5JXH - chains A and H; structure by X-ray diffraction, 2.00 A resolution.

# Chain A
Molecule: Furin
From: Homo sapiens
Notes: EC 3.4.21.75
Reference sequence: P09958 (FURIN_HUMAN); residues 108-574 here = UniProt positions 108-574
Amino-acid sequence (482 residues; numbered 108 to 589; the number before each row is that of its first residue):
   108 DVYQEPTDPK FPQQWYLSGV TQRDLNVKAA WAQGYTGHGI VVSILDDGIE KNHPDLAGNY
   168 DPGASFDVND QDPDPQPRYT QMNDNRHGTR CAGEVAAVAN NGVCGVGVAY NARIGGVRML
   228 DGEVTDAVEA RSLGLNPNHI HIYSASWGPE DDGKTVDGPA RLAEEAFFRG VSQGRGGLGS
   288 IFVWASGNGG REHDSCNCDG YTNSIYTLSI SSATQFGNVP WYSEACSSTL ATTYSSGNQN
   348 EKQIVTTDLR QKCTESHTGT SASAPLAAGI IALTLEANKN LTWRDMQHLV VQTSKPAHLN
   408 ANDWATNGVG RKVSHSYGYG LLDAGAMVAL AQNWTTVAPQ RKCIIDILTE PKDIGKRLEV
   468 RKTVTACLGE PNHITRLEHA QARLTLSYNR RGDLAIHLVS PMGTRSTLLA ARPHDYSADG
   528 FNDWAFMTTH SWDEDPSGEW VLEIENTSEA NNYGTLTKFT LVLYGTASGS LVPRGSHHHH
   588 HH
Not modelled in the structure: 108, 582-589
Disulfide bonds: Cys-211/Cys-360, Cys-303/Cys-333, Cys-450/Cys-474
Sequence notes: expression tag (575-589)
Bound ions: Ca2+ site 1: Asp-115, Asp-162, Val-205, Asn-208, Val-210, Gly-212; Ca2+ site 2: Asp-174, Asp-179, Asp-181; Ca2+ site 3: Asp-258, Asp-301, Glu-331; Na+ site 1 near Asp-264 (its only coordinating residue here); Na+ site 2: Ser-279, Gly-284; Na+ site 3: Thr-309, Ser-311, Thr-314; Na+ site 4 near Ser-544 (its only coordinating residue here)
What the authors report for this chain:
  - binding site for 2UC-arg-val-arg-00S (chain H): Ser-253 to Pro-256
  - contacts within the chain: Ser-253/Ser-368 (hydrogen bond)
  - catalytic residues: His-194, Asn-295, Ser-368

# Chain H
Molecule: 2UC-arg-val-arg-00S
Amino-acid sequence (5 residues; numbered 1 to 5; the number before each row is that of its first residue):
     1 XRVRX
Modified positions: 2UC (1-[3-(2-oxoethyl)benzyl]guanidine) at position 1; 00S (4-(aminomethyl)benzenecarboximidamide) at position 5

# Interface between chain A and chain H
Pairs across the interface (37; chain A residue first):
  Asp-154(A) / Arg-4(H)  salt bridge
  Asp-191(A) / Arg-4(H)  hydrogen bond (backbone-side chain)
  Asn-192(A) / Arg-4(H)  hydrogen bond
  His-194(A) / Arg-4(H)
  His-194(A) / 00S_5(H)
  Leu-227(A) / Arg-4(H)
  Val-231(A) / 2UC_1(H)
  Val-231(A) / Arg-2(H)
  Thr-232(A) / 2UC_1(H)
  Asp-233(A) / 2UC_1(H)
  Glu-236(A) / 2UC_1(H)
  Glu-236(A) / Arg-2(H)  salt bridge
  Ser-253(A) / Arg-4(H)
  Ser-253(A) / 00S_5(H)
  Trp-254(A) / Val-3(H)
  Trp-254(A) / 00S_5(H)
  Gly-255(A) / Arg-2(H)
  Gly-255(A) / Val-3(H)  hydrogen bond (backbone-backbone)
  Gly-255(A) / 00S_5(H)
  Pro-256(A) / 2UC_1(H)
  Pro-256(A) / Arg-2(H)
  Pro-256(A) / 00S_5(H)
  Asp-258(A) / 00S_5(H)
  Asp-264(A) / 2UC_1(H)
  Asp-264(A) / Arg-2(H)  salt bridge
  Gly-265(A) / Arg-2(H)  hydrogen bond (backbone-side chain)
  Ala-267(A) / 2UC_1(H)
  Trp-291(A) / 00S_5(H)
  Ala-292(A) / 00S_5(H)
  Ser-293(A) / 00S_5(H)
  Gly-294(A) / 00S_5(H)
  Asn-295(A) / 00S_5(H)
  Asp-306(A) / 00S_5(H)
  Tyr-308(A) / Arg-2(H)  hydrogen bond
  Thr-309(A) / 00S_5(H)
  Thr-367(A) / 00S_5(H)
  Ser-368(A) / 00S_5(H)
Interface residues without a listed pair, chain A (28 interface residues in all): Glu-257

# In short
28 residues of chain A face 5 of chain H across their interface; the contacts include 5 hydrogen bonds and 3
salt bridges. Polar pairs include Asp-154(A)/Arg-4(H), Glu-236(A)/Arg-2(H) and Asp-264(A)/Arg-2(H). From the
paper: catalytic residues His-194(A), Asn-295(A) and Ser-368(A); a binding site for 2UC-arg-val-arg-00S (chain
H) at Ser-253(A).
Here chain A is Furin (Homo sapiens) and chain H is 2UC-arg-val-arg-00S. Entry 5JXH (Structure the proprotein
convertase furin in complex with meta-guanidinomethyl-Phac-RVR-Amba at 2.0 Angstrom resolution) was determined
by X-ray diffraction, deposited together with 5JXG, 5JXI and 5JXJ.
